Entry 7ZD2 (X-ray diffraction, 2.16 A resolution); this record covers chains B and D of the 4 polymer chains in the assembly.

Chain B (and D):
Name: Adenosylhomocysteinase
Organism: Pseudomonas aeruginosa PAO1
Notes: EC 3.3.1.1; chain D of this document is another copy of the same molecule, construct and numbering; everything in this record applies to it too
UniProt: Q9I685 (SAHH_PSEAE); numbering as in UniProt (aligned over 1-469)
Amino-acid sequence (472 residues; each row starts with the number of its first residue; numbers below 1 keep their minus sign (Ser-2 is residue -2)):
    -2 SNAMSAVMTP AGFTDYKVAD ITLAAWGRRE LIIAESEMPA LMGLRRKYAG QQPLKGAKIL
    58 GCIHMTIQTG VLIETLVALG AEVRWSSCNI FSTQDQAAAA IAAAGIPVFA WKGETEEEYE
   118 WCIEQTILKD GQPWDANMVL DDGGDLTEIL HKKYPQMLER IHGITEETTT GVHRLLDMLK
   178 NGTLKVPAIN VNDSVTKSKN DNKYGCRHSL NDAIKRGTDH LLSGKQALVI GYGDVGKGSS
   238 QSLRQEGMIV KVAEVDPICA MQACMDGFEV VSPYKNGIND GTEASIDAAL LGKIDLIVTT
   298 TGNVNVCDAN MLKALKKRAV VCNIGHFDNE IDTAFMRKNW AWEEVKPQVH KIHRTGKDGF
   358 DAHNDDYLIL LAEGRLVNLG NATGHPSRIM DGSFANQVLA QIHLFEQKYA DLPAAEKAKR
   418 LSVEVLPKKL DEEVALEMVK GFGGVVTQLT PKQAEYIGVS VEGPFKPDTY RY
Not modelled in the structure: -2 to 8
Sequence notes: expression tag (-2 to 0)
Swiss-Prot annotation at these positions:
  - binding site (substrate): Thr63, Asp139, Glu164, Lys194, Asp198
  - binding site (NAD(+)): Thr165 to Thr167, Asn199, Gly228 to Gly233, Glu251, Asn300, Ile321 to His323, Asn375
Ion coordination: K+: Gln65, Thr380, His382; Co2+ site 1: Asp139, His323; Co2+ site 2: His170, Asp174; Co2+ site 3 near His360 (its only coordinating residue here); Co2+ site 4 near His400 (its only coordinating residue here)
Ligand contacts:
  - adenosine (ADN): Ile60, His61, Thr63, Gln65, Thr66, Asp139, Glu164, Thr165, Lys194, Asp198, His323, Leu373, Asn375, Leu376, Thr380, Gly381, His382, Met387, Ser390, Phe391
  - NAD (nicotinamide-adenine-dinucleotide), molecule 1: Thr165, Thr166, Thr167, Lys194, Asp198, Asn199, Cys203, Ile227, Gly228, Tyr229, Gly230, Asp231, Val232, Gly233, Ala250, Glu251, Val252, Asp253, Cys256, Thr297, Thr298, Gly299, Asn300, Val303, Ile321, Gly322, His323, Leu373, Asn375, His382
  - NAD, molecule 2: Leu446, Gln450, Ile454, Lys463, Tyr467

Interface between chain B and chain D:
Contacting residue pairs (16):
  Leu218(B) - Met262(D)  hydrophobic
  Ser220(B) - Met262(D)
  Gly221(B) - Cys261(D)  hydrogen bond (backbone-backbone)
  Gln223(B) - Glu266(D)  hydrogen bond
  Gly244(B) - Gly264(D)
  Ile246(B) - Gly264(D)
  Cys261(B) - Gly221(D)  hydrogen bond (backbone-backbone)
  Met262(B) - Leu218(D)  hydrophobic
  Met262(B) - Ser220(D)
  Gly264(B) - Gly244(D)
  Gly264(B) - Ile246(D)
  Phe265(B) - Ile246(D)
  Glu266(B) - Gln223(D)  hydrogen bond
  Glu266(B) - Ile246(D)
  Glu266(B) - Lys290(D)  salt bridge
  Lys290(B) - Glu266(D)  salt bridge
Interface residues without a listed pair, chain B (13 interface residues in all): Lys248
Interface residues without a listed pair, chain D (12 interface residues in all): Phe265

In short:
The interface between chain B and chain D involves 13 residues on one side and 12 on the other, with 4
hydrogen bonds and 2 salt bridges. Among the polar pairs are Glu266(B)-Lys290(D), Gln223(B)-Glu266(D) and
Gly221(B)-Cys261(D). Ligands of chain B: NAD and adenosine.
Both chains are Adenosylhomocysteinase (Pseudomonas aeruginosa PAO1). Entry 7ZD2 (Crystal structure of
Pseudomonas aeruginosa S-adenosyl-L-homocysteine hydrolase inhibited by Co2+ ions) was determined by X-ray
diffraction (same publication as 7ZD0, 7ZD1, 7ZD3 and 7ZD4).
